Entry 7XPN (X-ray diffraction, 3.98 A resolution); this record covers chains G and J of the 12 polymer chains in the assembly.

# Chain G (and J)
Protein: Nucleoprotein
From: Sprivirus cyprinus
Notes: chain J of this document is another copy of the same molecule, construct and numbering; everything in this record applies to it too
Amino-acid sequence (418 residues; numbered 1 to 418; the number before each row is that of its first residue):
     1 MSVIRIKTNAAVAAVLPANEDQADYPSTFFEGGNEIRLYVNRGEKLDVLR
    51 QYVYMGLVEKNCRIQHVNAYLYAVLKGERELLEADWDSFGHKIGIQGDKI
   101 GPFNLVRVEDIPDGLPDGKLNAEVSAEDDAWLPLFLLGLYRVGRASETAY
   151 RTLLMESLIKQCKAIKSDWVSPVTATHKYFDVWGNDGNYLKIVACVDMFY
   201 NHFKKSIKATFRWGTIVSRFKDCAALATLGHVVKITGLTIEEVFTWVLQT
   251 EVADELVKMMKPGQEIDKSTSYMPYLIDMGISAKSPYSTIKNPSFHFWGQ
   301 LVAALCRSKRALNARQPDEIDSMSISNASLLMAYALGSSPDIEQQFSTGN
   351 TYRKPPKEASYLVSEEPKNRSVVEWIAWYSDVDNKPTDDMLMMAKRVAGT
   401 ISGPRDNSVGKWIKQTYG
Not modelled in the structure: 1

# How chain G and chain J interact
Contacting residue pairs - 78 pairs, chain G then chain J:
  S2(G) - E241(J)
  V3(G) - E241(J)
  I4(G) - E241(J)
  I6(G) - E241(J)
  I6(G) - F244(J)  hydrophobic
  A14(G) - F244(J)
  A14(G) - M260(J)
  V15(G) - I240(J)
  V15(G) - M260(J)
  L16(G) - M260(J)
  L16(G) - I266(J)  hydrophobic
  L16(G) - D267(J)
  P17(G) - I240(J)
  P17(G) - I266(J)
  P17(G) - D267(J)
  A18(G) - F220(J)  hydrophobic
  A18(G) - I266(J)
  N19(G) - D267(J)
  D21(G) - K204(J)
  N61(G) - S167(J)  hydrogen bond
  R63(G) - K166(J)
  R63(G) - S167(J)
  D181(G) - K163(J)
  V182(G) - K163(J)
  V182(G) - K166(J)
  N185(G) - K163(J)
  F244(G) - F346(J)
  T245(G) - T348(J)
  V247(G) - E343(J)
  V247(G) - Q345(J)
  V247(G) - F346(J)  hydrophobic
  L248(G) - D341(J)
  L248(G) - I342(J)  hydrophobic
  L248(G) - E343(J)  hydrogen bond (backbone-backbone)
  Q249(G) - D341(J)  hydrogen bond (side chain-backbone)
  Q249(G) - I342(J)
  Q249(G) - Q345(J)
  T250(G) - D341(J)
  T250(G) - E343(J)
  T250(G) - Q345(J)  hydrogen bond
  A253(G) - Q345(J)
  A253(G) - F346(J)  hydrophobic
  V257(G) - F346(J)  hydrophobic
  D318(G) - S308(J)
  D318(G) - K309(J)
  D318(G) - R310(J)
  E319(G) - H231(J)  salt bridge
  E319(G) - K234(J)
  E319(G) - I235(J)
  E319(G) - R310(J)  salt bridge
  I320(G) - K234(J)
  I320(G) - I235(J)
  D321(G) - K234(J)  hydrogen bond (backbone-backbone)
  D321(G) - I235(J)
  D321(G) - T236(J)
  D321(G) - G237(J)
  D321(G) - R370(J)  salt bridge
  M323(G) - C306(J)
  M323(G) - R307(J)
  S324(G) - P340(J)
  S324(G) - D341(J)  hydrogen bond (side chain-backbone)
  S324(G) - I342(J)
  S324(G) - R370(J)  hydrogen bond
  N327(G) - P340(J)
  A328(G) - I342(J)  hydrophobic
  V373(G) - N350(J)
  V373(G) - T351(J)
  I376(G) - Q344(J)
  A377(G) - R353(J)
  S380(G) - R353(J)  hydrogen bond
  D383(G) - Y361(J)
  D383(G) - V363(J)
  D383(G) - K368(J)  salt bridge
  N384(G) - P340(J)
  W412(G) - R307(J)
  Q415(G) - K309(J)  hydrogen bond
  Q415(G) - T400(J)
  T416(G) - R307(J)
Also at the interface, not in a pair above, chain G (46 interface residues in all): D24, Q65, K178, L256, S322
Also at the interface, not in a pair above, chain J (44 interface residues in all): C162, I165, K205, L226, G337, S338, S347

# Overview
46 residues of chain G face 44 of chain J across their interface; the contacts include 9 hydrogen bonds and 4
salt bridges. Polar contacts include E319(G)-H231(J), E319(G)-R310(J) and D321(G)-R370(J).
Both chains are Nucleoprotein (Sprivirus cyprinus). Entry 7XPN (Structure of the Spring Viraemia of Carp Virus
Nucleoprotein) was determined by X-ray diffraction together with 7YG7 from the same study.
